8HNW - chains A and C of the 4 polymer chains in the assembly; structure by X-ray diffraction, 3.41 A resolution.

== Chain A ==
Molecule: CRISPR-associated endonuclease Cas9
From: Haemophilus parainfluenzae
Reference sequence: F0ET08 (F0ET08_HAEPA); residue numbers follow UniProt; this construct covers 1-1054
Sequence (1055 residues; row label = number of the first residue in the row; numbering starts at 0):
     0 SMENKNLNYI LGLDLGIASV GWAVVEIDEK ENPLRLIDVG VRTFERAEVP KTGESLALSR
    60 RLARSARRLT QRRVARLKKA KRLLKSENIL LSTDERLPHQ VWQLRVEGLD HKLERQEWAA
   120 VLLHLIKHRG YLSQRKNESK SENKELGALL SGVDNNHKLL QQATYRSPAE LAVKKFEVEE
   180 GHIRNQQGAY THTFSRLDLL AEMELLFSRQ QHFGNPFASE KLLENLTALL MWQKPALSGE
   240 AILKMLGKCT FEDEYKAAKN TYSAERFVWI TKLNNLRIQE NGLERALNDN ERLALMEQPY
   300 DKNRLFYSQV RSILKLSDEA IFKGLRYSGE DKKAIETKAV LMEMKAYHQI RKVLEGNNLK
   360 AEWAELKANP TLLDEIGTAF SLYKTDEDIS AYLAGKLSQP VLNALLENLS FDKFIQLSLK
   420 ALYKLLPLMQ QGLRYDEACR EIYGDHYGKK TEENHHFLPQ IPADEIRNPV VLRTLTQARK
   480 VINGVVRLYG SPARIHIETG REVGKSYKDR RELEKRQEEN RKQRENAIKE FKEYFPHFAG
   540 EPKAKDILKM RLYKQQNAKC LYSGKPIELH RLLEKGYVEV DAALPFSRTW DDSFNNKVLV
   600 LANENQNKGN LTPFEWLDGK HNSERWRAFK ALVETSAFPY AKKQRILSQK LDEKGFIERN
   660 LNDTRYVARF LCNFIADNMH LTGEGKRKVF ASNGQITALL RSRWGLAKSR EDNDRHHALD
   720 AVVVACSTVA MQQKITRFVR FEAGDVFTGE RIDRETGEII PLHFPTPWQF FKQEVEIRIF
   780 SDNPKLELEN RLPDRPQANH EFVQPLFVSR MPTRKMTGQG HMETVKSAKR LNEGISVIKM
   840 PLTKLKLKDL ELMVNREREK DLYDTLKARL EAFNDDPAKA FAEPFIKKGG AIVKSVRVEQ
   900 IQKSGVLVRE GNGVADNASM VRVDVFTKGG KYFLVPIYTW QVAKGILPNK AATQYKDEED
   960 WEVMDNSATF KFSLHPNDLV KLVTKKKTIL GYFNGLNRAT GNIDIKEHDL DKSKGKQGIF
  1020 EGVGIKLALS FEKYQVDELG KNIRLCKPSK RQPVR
Disordered / not traced: 0-8, 45-51, 140-143, 248-249, 318-319, 326-333, 443-455, 499-657, 681-687, 700-711, 738-760
Construct notes: expression tag (0); engineered mutation Ala581 (His in F0ET08)

== Chain C ==
Molecule: Target strand
Sequence (35 nucleotides; each row starts with the number of its first residue):
     1 TAAAATCATA TGTGTGATTA AATGTTAGAG TGACC

== How chain A and chain C interact ==
Pairs across the interface - 70 pairs, chain A then chain C:
  Tyr130(A) - DG16(C)  phosphate contact
  Tyr130(A) - DA17(C)  hydrogen bond to the phosphate
  Gln133(A) - DG16(C)  hydrogen bond to the base
  Gln133(A) - DA17(C)  phosphate contact
  Gln133(A) - DT18(C)  sugar contact
  Arg134(A) - DA17(C)  salt bridge to the phosphate
  Arg134(A) - DT18(C)  phosphate contact
  Lys135(A) - DT18(C)  hydrogen bond to the phosphate
  Lys135(A) - DT19(C)  salt bridge to the phosphate
  Gly146(A) - DG16(C)  phosphate contact
  Ala147(A) - DT15(C)  phosphate contact
  Ala147(A) - DG16(C)  hydrogen bond to the phosphate
  Leu148(A) - DT15(C)  hydrogen bond to the phosphate
  Leu148(A) - DG16(C)  hydrogen bond to the phosphate
  Leu149(A) - DG16(C)  hydrogen bond to the phosphate
  Tyr189(A) - DG14(C)  hydrogen bond to the base
  Tyr189(A) - DT15(C)  sugar contact
  Leu236(A) - DT18(C)  base contact
  Leu236(A) - DT19(C)  sugar contact
  Ile241(A) - DA20(C)  sugar contact
  Met244(A) - DT19(C)  base contact
  Met244(A) - DA20(C)  sugar contact
  Met244(A) - DA21(C)  sugar contact
  Leu245(A) - DA20(C)  phosphate contact
  Leu245(A) - DA21(C)  phosphate contact
  Asn274(A) - DA29(C)  sugar contact
  Arg276(A) - DA29(C)  hydrogen bond to the phosphate
  Arg276(A) - DG30(C)  salt bridge to the phosphate
  Lys383(A) - DT19(C)  salt bridge to the phosphate
  Ser409(A) - DT19(C)  hydrogen bond to the phosphate
  Asp411(A) - DT19(C)  phosphate contact
  Asp411(A) - DA20(C)  phosphate contact
  Lys412(A) - DA20(C)  phosphate contact
  Phe413(A) - DA20(C)  phosphate contact
  Asp435(A) - DG30(C)  phosphate contact
  Arg664(A) - DT23(C)  phosphate contact
  Arg664(A) - DG24(C)  hydrogen bond to the sugar
  Tyr665(A) - DA22(C)  sugar contact
  Tyr665(A) - DT23(C)  sugar contact
  Arg668(A) - DT23(C)  salt bridge to the phosphate
  Arg668(A) - DG24(C)  phosphate contact
  Ala729(A) - DC35(C)  phosphate contact
  Gln732(A) - DC34(C)  hydrogen bond to the base
  Gln732(A) - DC35(C)  sugar contact
  Met821(A) - DT11(C)  phosphate contact
  Met821(A) - DG12(C)  phosphate contact
  Glu822(A) - DG12(C)  hydrogen bond to the phosphate
  Thr823(A) - DG12(C)  hydrogen bond to the phosphate
  Lys847(A) - DT9(C)  hydrogen bond to the phosphate
  Lys847(A) - DA10(C)  salt bridge to the phosphate
  Lys930(A) - DA3(C)  salt bridge to the phosphate
  Gln953(A) - DA3(C)  base contact
  Gln953(A) - DA4(C)  hydrogen bond to the base
  Tyr954(A) - DA3(C)  hydrogen bond to the base
  Tyr954(A) - DA4(C)  hydrogen bond to the base
  Thr999(A) - DA5(C)  base contact
  Thr999(A) - DT6(C)  base contact
  Asn1001(A) - DA4(C)  sugar contact
  Asn1001(A) - DA5(C)  hydrogen bond to the base
  Glu1020(A) - DT6(C)  phosphate contact
  Gly1021(A) - DA5(C)  phosphate contact
  Gly1021(A) - DT6(C)  base contact
  Val1022(A) - DA5(C)  phosphate contact
  Gly1023(A) - DA4(C)  phosphate contact
  Gly1023(A) - DA5(C)  hydrogen bond to the phosphate
  Ile1024(A) - DA4(C)  hydrogen bond to the phosphate
  Lys1025(A) - DA3(C)  sugar contact
  Lys1025(A) - DA4(C)  hydrogen bond to the phosphate
  Leu1026(A) - DA3(C)  phosphate contact
  Leu1026(A) - DA4(C)  hydrogen bond to the phosphate
Also at the interface, not in a pair above, chain A (47 interface residues in all): Ala235, Phe410, Asn661, Gln818, Asn996
Also at the interface, not in a pair above, chain C (25 interface residues in all): DG28, DT31

== Overview ==
The interface between chain A and chain C involves 47 residues on one side and 25 on the other; the contacts
include 23 hydrogen bonds and 7 salt bridges. Polar pairs include Gln133(A)-DG16(C), Tyr189(A)-DG14(C) and
Gln732(A)-DC34(C).
Here chain A is CRISPR-associated endonuclease Cas9 (Haemophilus parainfluenzae) and chain C is Target strand.
Entry 8HNW (Crystal structure of HpaCas9-sgRNA surveillance complex bound to double-stranded DNA) was
determined by X-ray diffraction, deposited together with 8HNT and 8HNV.
